Entry 8Q17 (X-ray diffraction, 1.71 A resolution); this record covers chain A.

[Chain A]
Protein: Polyketide synthase Pks13
Organism: Mycobacterium tuberculosis
Notes: EC 2.3.1.-
UniProt: I6X8D2 (PKS13_MYCTU); residues 1451-1733 here = UniProt positions 1451-1733
Amino-acid sequence (286 residues; each row starts with the number of its first residue):
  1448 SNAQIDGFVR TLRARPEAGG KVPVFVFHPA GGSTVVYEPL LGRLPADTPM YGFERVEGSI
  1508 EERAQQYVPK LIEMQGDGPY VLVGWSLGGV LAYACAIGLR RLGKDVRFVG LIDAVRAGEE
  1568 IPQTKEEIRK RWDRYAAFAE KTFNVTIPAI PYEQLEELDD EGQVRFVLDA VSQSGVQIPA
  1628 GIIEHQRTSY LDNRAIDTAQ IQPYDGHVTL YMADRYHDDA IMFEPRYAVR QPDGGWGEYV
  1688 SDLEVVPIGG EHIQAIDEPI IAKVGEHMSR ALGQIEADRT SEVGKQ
Unresolved in the structure: 1448-1450, 1728-1733
Sequence notes: expression tag (1448-1450)
Residues lining bound ligands: IL8 (N-[2-[4-(azetidin-1-ylcarbonyl)phenyl]ethyl]-3-(3,4-dimethoxyphenyl)-1,2,4-oxadiazole-5-carboxamide): S1533, L1534, V1537, A1561, V1562, R1563, N1640, I1643, A1646, I1648, Y1663, H1664, D1666, A1667, F1670, Y1674, G1681, G1682, W1683, Y1686, H1699
Curated features (UniProtKB/Swiss-Prot):
  - active site: S1533 (For thioesterase-like activity)
  - natural variant: N1640 (N1640K: Coumestan resistant; N1640S: Coumestan resistant), D1644 (D1644G: Coumestan resistant), A1667 (A1667V: Coumestan resistant)
  - mutagenesis: S1533 (S1533A: Cannot form alpha-alkyl beta-ketoacids derivatives)
What the authors report for this chain:
  - binding site for IL8: H1664
  - catalytic residues: S1533, D1560, H1699 (citing earlier work)

[Summary]
Chain A binds compound IL8. UniProt lists active-site residue S1533 and one mutagenesis site. From the paper:
catalytic residues S1533, D1560 and H1699; a binding site for IL8 at H1664.
Chain A is Polyketide synthase Pks13 (Mycobacterium tuberculosis); the structure, Identification and
optimisation of novel inhibitors of the Polyketide synthetase 13 thioesterase domain with antitubercular
activity, was determined by X-ray diffraction together with 8Q0T from the same study.
